Entry 6R91 (electron microscopy, 4.10 A resolution (low resolution: residue-level contacts below are approximate; hydrogen-bond / salt-bridge calls are withheld)); this record covers chains G and I of the 12 polymer chains in the assembly.

Chain G:
Protein: Histone H2A type 1-B/E
Source organism: Homo sapiens
Reference sequence: P04908 (H2A1B_HUMAN); numbering as in UniProt (aligned over 1-130)
Sequence (133 residues; each row starts with the number of its first residue; numbers below 1 keep their minus sign (Gly-2 is residue -2)):
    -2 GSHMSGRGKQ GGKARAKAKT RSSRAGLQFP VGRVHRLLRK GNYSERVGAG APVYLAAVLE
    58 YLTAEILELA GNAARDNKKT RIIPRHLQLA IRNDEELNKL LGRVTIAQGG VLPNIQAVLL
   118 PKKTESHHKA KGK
Disordered / not traced: -2 to 9, 121-130
Differences from the reference sequence: expression tag (-2 to 0)
UniProt features mapped onto this chain:
  - modified residue: Ser2 (N-acetylserine), Arg4 (Citrulline), Lys6 (N6-(2-hydroxyisobutyryl)lysine), Lys10 (N6-(2-hydroxyisobutyryl)lysine), Lys14 (N6-(beta-hydroxybutyryl)lysine), Lys37 (N6-(2-hydroxyisobutyryl)lysine), Lys75 (N6-(2-hydroxyisobutyryl)lysine), Lys76 (N6-(2-hydroxyisobutyryl)lysine), Lys96 (N6-(2-hydroxyisobutyryl)lysine), Gln105 (N5-methylglutamine), Lys119 (N6-(2-hydroxyisobutyryl)lysine), Lys120 (N6-crotonyllysine), Thr121 (Phosphothreonine), Lys126 (N6-crotonyllysine)
  - cross-link (Glycyl lysine isopeptide (Lys-Gly)): Lys14 (interchain with G-Cter in ubiquitin), Lys16 (interchain with G-Cter in ubiquitin), Lys120 (interchain with G-Cter in ubiquitin)
  - mutagenesis: Ser2 (S2A: Blocks the inhibition of transcription by RPS6KA5/MSK1)

Chain I:
Molecule: Human alpha-satellite DNA
Sequence (145 nucleotides; numbered 1 to 145; the number before each row is that of its first residue):
     1 ATCAATATCC ACCTGCAGAT TCTACCAAAA GTGTATTTGG AAACTGCTCC ATCAAAAGGC
    61 ATGTTCAGCT GGTTCAGCTG AACATGCCTT TTGATGGAGC AGTTTCCAAA TACACTTTTG
   121 GTAGAATCTG CAGGTGGATA TTGAT

Chain G / chain I interface:
Pairs across the interface (15):
  Lys14(G) - DT116(I)
  Ala15(G) - DC115(I)
  Ala15(G) - DT116(I)
  Arg30(G) - DT118(I)
  Arg36(G) - DA110(I)
  Arg43(G) - DA108(I)
  Arg43(G) - DA109(I)
  Val44(G) - DA108(I)
  Val44(G) - DA109(I)
  Gly45(G) - DA108(I)
  Ala46(G) - DA108(I)
  Lys76(G) - DT129(I)
  Thr77(G) - DT127(I)
  Thr77(G) - DC128(I)
  Arg78(G) - DC128(I)
Interface residues without a listed pair, chain G (14 interface residues in all): Arg12, His32, Glu42
Interface residues without a listed pair, chain I (12 interface residues in all): DT111, DA114, DT119

In short:
Chain G and chain I form an interface of 14 and 12 residues respectively. From UniProt: one mutagenesis site
on chain G.
Chain G is Histone H2A type 1-B/E (Homo sapiens) and chain I is Human alpha-satellite DNA; the structure,
Cryo-EM structure of NCP_THF2(-3)-UV-DDB, was determined by electron microscopy (same publication as 6R8Y,
6R8Z, 6R90, 6R92, 6R93 and 6R94).
